3J3Y - chains W and X of the 1176 polymer chains in the assembly; structure by electron microscopy.

[Chain W (and X)]
Protein: capsid protein
Organism: Human immunodeficiency virus 1
Notes: chain X of this document is another copy of the same molecule, construct and numbering; everything in this record applies to it too
Reference sequence: Q79791 (Q79791_9HIV1); residues 1-231 here correspond to UniProt positions 133-363 (UniProt number = residue number + 132)
Chain sequence (231 residues; numbered 1 to 231; the number before each row is that of its first residue):
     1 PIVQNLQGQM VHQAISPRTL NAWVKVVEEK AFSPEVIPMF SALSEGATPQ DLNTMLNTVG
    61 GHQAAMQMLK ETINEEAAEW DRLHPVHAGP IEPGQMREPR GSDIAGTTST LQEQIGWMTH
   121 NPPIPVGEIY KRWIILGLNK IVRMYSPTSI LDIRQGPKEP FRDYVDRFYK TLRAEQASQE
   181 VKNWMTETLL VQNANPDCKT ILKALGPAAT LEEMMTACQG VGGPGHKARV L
Construct notes: engineered mutation Glu-92 (Ala224 in Q79791)

[Chain W / chain X interface]
Residue-residue contacts (65; chain W residue first):
  Val-3(W) / Met-10(X)
  Val-3(W) / His-12(X)
  Gln-4(W) / Met-10(X)
  Gln-4(W) / Val-11(X)
  Gln-4(W) / His-12(X)
  Gln-4(W) / Gln-112(X)
  Gln-4(W) / Ile-115(X)
  Asn-5(W) / Gly-8(X)
  Asn-5(W) / Gln-9(X)
  Asn-5(W) / Met-10(X)
  Asn-5(W) / Gln-112(X)
  Leu-6(W) / Gly-8(X)
  Leu-6(W) / Gln-112(X)
  Leu-6(W) / Thr-119(X)
  Gln-7(W) / Gly-8(X)
  Gln-7(W) / Gln-9(X)
  Met-10(W) / Gln-112(X)
  Val-11(W) / Met-10(X)
  Gln-13(W) / Met-10(X)
  Arg-18(W) / Pro-17(X)
  Arg-18(W) / Arg-18(X)
  Thr-19(W) / Pro-17(X)
  Ala-22(W) / Pro-17(X)
  Glu-35(W) / Glu-28(X)
  Glu-35(W) / Gly-60(X)
  Glu-35(W) / Gly-61(X)
  Pro-38(W) / Asn-57(X)
  Pro-38(W) / Thr-58(X)
  Met-39(W) / Leu-20(X)
  Ala-42(W) / Ile-15(X)
  Ala-42(W) / Leu-20(X)
  Ala-42(W) / Thr-54(X)
  Leu-43(W) / Pro-17(X)
  Glu-45(W) / Ala-14(X)
  Glu-45(W) / Ile-15(X)
  Glu-45(W) / Thr-54(X)
  Arg-162(W) / Met-144(X)
  Arg-162(W) / Tyr-145(X)
  Arg-162(W) / Ser-146(X)
  Arg-162(W) / Pro-147(X)
  Val-165(W) / Ala-64(X)
  Asp-166(W) / His-62(X)
  Asp-166(W) / Tyr-145(X)
  Tyr-169(W) / Gln-63(X)
  Tyr-169(W) / Ala-64(X)
  Lys-170(W) / Gly-61(X)
  Lys-170(W) / His-62(X)
  Arg-173(W) / Gln-63(X)
  Leu-211(W) / Ala-64(X)
  Leu-211(W) / Met-68(X)
  Glu-212(W) / Met-68(X)
  Glu-212(W) / Lys-140(X)
  Glu-212(W) / Met-144(X)
  Met-215(W) / Met-68(X)
  Met-215(W) / Met-144(X)
  Met-215(W) / Tyr-145(X)
  Thr-216(W) / Met-144(X)
  Pro-224(W) / Asp-152(X)
  Gly-225(W) / Asp-152(X)
  His-226(W) / Pro-147(X)
  His-226(W) / Ser-149(X)
  His-226(W) / Asp-152(X)
  Lys-227(W) / Pro-147(X)
  Lys-227(W) / Thr-148(X)
  Ala-228(W) / Thr-148(X)
Also at the interface, not in a pair above, chain W (34 interface residues in all): Gly-223, Val-230
Also at the interface, not in a pair above, chain X (38 interface residues in all): Gln-7, Val-24, Ala-31, Asp-51, Thr-72, Leu-111, Gly-116

[Summary]
34 residues of chain W face 38 of chain X across their interface.
Both chains are capsid protein (Human immunodeficiency virus 1). Entry 3J3Y (Atomic-level structure of the
entire HIV-1 capsid (186 hexamers + 12 pentamers)) was determined by electron microscopy together with 3J4F,
3J34 and 3J3Q from the same study.
